PDB entry 8Y87 | electron microscopy, 3.26 A resolution | chains C and B of the 4 polymer chains in the assembly

== Chain C (and B) ==
Protein: Spike glycoprotein
From: Human coronavirus HKU1 (isolate N5)
Notes: chain B of this document is another copy of the same molecule, construct and numbering; everything in this record applies to it too
UniProtKB: Q0ZME7 (SPIKE_CVHN5); residue numbers follow UniProt; this construct covers 14-1276
Amino-acid sequence (1263 residues; row label = number of the first residue in the row):
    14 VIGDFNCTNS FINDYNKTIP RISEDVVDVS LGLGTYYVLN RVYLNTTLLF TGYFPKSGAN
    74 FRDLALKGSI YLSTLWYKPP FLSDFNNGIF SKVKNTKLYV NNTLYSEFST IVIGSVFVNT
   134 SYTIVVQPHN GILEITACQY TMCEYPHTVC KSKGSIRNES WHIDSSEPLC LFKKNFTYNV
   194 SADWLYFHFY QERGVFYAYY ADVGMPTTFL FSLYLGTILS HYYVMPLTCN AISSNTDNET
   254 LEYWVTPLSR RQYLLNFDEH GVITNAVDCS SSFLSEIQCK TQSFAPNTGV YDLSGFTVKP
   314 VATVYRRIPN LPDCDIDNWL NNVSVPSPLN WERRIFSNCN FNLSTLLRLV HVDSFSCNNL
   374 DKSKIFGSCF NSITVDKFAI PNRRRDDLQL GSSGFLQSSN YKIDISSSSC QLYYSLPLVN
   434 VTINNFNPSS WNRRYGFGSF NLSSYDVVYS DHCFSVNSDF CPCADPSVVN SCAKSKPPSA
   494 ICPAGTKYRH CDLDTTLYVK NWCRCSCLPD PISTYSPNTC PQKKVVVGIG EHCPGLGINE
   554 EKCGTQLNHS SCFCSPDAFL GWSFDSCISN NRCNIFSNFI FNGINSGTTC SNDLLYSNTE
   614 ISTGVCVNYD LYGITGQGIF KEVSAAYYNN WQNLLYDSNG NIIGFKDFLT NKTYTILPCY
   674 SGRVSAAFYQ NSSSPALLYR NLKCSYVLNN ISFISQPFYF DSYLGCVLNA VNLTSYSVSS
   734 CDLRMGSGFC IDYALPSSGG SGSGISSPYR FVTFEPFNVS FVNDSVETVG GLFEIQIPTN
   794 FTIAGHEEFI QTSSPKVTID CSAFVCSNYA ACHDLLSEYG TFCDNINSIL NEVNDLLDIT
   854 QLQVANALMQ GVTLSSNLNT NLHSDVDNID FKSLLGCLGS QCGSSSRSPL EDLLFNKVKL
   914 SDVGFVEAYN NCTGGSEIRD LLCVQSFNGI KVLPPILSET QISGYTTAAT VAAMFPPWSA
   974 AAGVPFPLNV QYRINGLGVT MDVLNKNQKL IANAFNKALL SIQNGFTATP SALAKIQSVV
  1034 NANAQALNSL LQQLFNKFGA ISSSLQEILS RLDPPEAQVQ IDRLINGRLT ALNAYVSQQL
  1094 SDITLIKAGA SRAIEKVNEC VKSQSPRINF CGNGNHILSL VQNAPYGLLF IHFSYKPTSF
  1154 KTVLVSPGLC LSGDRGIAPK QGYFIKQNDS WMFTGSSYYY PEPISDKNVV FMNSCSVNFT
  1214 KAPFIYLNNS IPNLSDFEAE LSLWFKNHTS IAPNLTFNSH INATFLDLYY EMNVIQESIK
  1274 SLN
Disordered / not traced: 20, 27-33, 246-252, 750-758, 1222-1276 (chain B: 245-253, 558-562, 750-758, 1222-1276)
Construct notes: engineered mutation G752 (Arg in Q0ZME7), G753 (Arg in Q0ZME7), S754 (Lys in Q0ZME7), G755 (Arg in Q0ZME7), S756 (Arg in Q0ZME7), P902 (Leu in Q0ZME7), P980 (Ser in Q0ZME7), P1023 (Asn in Q0ZME7), P1067 (Asn in Q0ZME7), P1068 (Leu in Q0ZME7)
Swiss-Prot annotation at these positions:
  - region: S901 to Y922 (Fusion peptide 1), E920 to F940 (Fusion peptide 2)
  - site: R900, S901 (Cleavage)
  - glycosylation (N-linked (GlcNAc...) asparagine): N19, N29, N58, N114, N132, N171, N188, N192, N251, N335, N355, N433, N454, N561, N664, N684, N703, N725, N771, N776 and 10 more in UniProt
Cystine bridges: C151-C183, C163-C242, C282-C292, C327-C352, C370-C423, C466-C546, C474-C495, C476-C565, C485-C516, C504-C518, C520-C533, C556-C567, C580-C586, C619-C672, C697-C719, C734-C743, C814-C836, C819-C825, C890-C895, C925-C936, C1113-C1124, C1163-C1208
Glycans and other covalent adducts: N-acetylglucosamine (NAG) linked to N58, N188, N192, N355, N664, N703, N771, N793; glycan linked to N132
Ligand contacts: N-acetylglucosamine (NAG; 2-acetamido-2-deoxy-beta-D-glucopyranose): D880, N881, P980, Q1001

== How chain C and chain B interact ==
Pairs across the interface (140):
  T310(C) with N821(B), hydrogen bond
  W344(C) with Y227(B)
  R346(C) with Y227(B)
  N372(C) with R1064(B)
  L373(C) with R1064(B)
  D374(C) with R1064(B); L1065(B); D1066(B), hydrogen bond (side chain-backbone); E1069(B)
  K377(C) with L1062(B), hydrogen bond (side chain-backbone); S1063(B)
  S421(C) with R1064(B)
  S443(C) with V131(B); T133(B), hydrogen bond; S134(B)
  R446(C) with T133(B)
  R447(C) with D17(B), salt bridge; V129(B); V131(B); T133(B)
  S471(C) with V129(B); H234(B), hydrogen bond
  A497(C) with V14(B); D17(B)
  G498(C) with V14(B)
  R517(C) with K375(B)
  S526(C) with D374(B)
  T527(C) with D374(B); K377(B)
  Y528(C) with D374(B); S376(B), hydrogen bond (backbone-side chain); K377(B)
  I542(C) with R206(B)
  G543(C) with Y227(B); G229(B)
  E544(C) with G229(B); I231(B)
  H545(C) with G229(B)
  I597(C) with R1064(B)
  N598(C) with S1063(B)
  T628(C) with Q1059(B), hydrogen bond
  Y640(C) with L57(B), hydrophobic; H273(B)
  W644(C) with N53(B); T221(B)
  Q645(C) with N53(B); R54(B); V55(B)
  N646(C) with N53(B)
  L647(C) with N53(B); R54(B); V55(B)
  L648(C) with V55(B); L57(B), hydrophobic
  Y649(C) with R54(B); V55(B), hydrogen bond (backbone-backbone); Y56(B), hydrophobic
  D650(C) with Y56(B)
  S651(C) with T59(B); L61(B)
  N652(C) with Q1045(B), hydrogen bond; F1048(B)
  N654(C) with F1048(B)
  P671(C) with F940(B), hydrophobic
  C672(C) with F940(B)
  Y673(C) with F940(B), hydrophobic
  S674(C) with N821(B), hydrogen bond; S939(B); F940(B)
  R676(C) with T811(B); D813(B)
  R693(C) with L946(B)
  N694(C) with V919(B); Y922(B); N923(B); K944(B)
  L695(C) with T926(B)
  Y716(C) with V916(B); V919(B)
  G739(C) with P948(B)
  S740(C) with P947(B); P948(B), hydrogen bond (backbone-backbone); I949(B)
  G741(C) with I949(B), hydrogen bond (backbone-backbone)
  F767(C) with L950(B), hydrophobic; Q954(B)
  E768(C) with Q954(B), hydrogen bond; Y958(B), hydrogen bond
  P769(C) with Q954(B); Y958(B)
  F770(C) with A858(B), hydrophobic; N859(B); M862(B), hydrophobic; Y958(B), hydrogen bond (backbone-side chain)
  N771(C) with M862(B)
  V772(C) with M862(B), hydrophobic
  S773(C) with V865(B), hydrogen bond (backbone-backbone); T866(B); L867(B), hydrogen bond (backbone-backbone)
  F774(C) with L867(B)
  V775(C) with L867(B), hydrogen bond (backbone-backbone); S868(B); S869(B), hydrogen bond (backbone-backbone)
  N776(C) with S869(B)
  D777(C) with N870(B), hydrogen bond (backbone-side chain)
  V779(C) with S868(B); N870(B); F968(B), hydrophobic
  F786(C) with P969(B), hydrophobic
  S1042(C) with N838(B), hydrogen bond
  Q1046(C) with T834(B); N838(B)
  N1049(C) with Y832(B), hydrogen bond (side chain-backbone); G833(B); T834(B)
  K1050(C) with E831(B), salt bridge
  F1051(C) with E831(B)
  R1076(C) with Y832(B)
  T1083(C) with N1086(B)
  S1090(C) with S1090(B), hydrogen bond
  S1094(C) with L1093(B); T1097(B)
  L1098(C) with T1097(B)
  R1120(C) with E1108(B), salt bridge; E1112(B), salt bridge; R1120(B)
  I1121(C) with N1111(B)
  N1122(C) with N1111(B); S1116(B)
  F1123(C) with E1112(B)
  P1160(C) with P978(B), hydrophobic
  A1171(C) with Y985(B)
  P1172(C) with Y985(B), hydrogen bond (backbone-side chain)
  Y1176(C) with G976(B), hydrogen bond (side chain-backbone)
  S1189(C) with A975(B)
  M1205(C) with N998(B), hydrogen bond
  N1206(C) with D995(B), hydrogen bond
  S1207(C) with N998(B), hydrogen bond (backbone-side chain)
  S1209(C) with N998(B); Q1001(B), hydrogen bond
Also at the interface, not in a pair above, chain C (100 interface residues in all): G308, P496, S529, T668, L670, L717, R737, E787, I788, Q1045, G1052, Q1091, T1097, P1119, V1203, N1211
Also at the interface, not in a pair above, chain B (96 interface residues in all): G207, I812, E845, L849, L855, L875, I931, S951, W971, M994, D1075, K1115, P1119

== In short ==
Chain C and chain B form an interface of 100 and 96 residues respectively, with 29 hydrogen bonds and 4 salt
bridges. Polar pairs include R447(C)-D17(B), K1050(C)-E831(B) and R1120(C)-E1108(B). Ligands of chain C:
N-acetylglucosamine.
Both chains are Spike glycoprotein (Human coronavirus HKU1 (isolate N5)). Entry 8Y87 (Structure of HCoV-HKU1C
spike in the functionally anchored-1up conformation with 1TMPRSS2) was determined by electron microscopy (same
publication as 8Y7X, 8Y7Y, 8Y88, 8Y89, 8Y8A and 8Y8B).
